9IJ2 - chains A and B of the 3 polymer chains in the assembly; structure by electron microscopy, 3.90 A resolution.

# Chain A
Protein: Piwi-like protein 2
Organism: Mus musculus
Notes: EC 3.1.26.-
UniProt: Q8CDG1 (PIWL2_MOUSE); residues 1-971 here = UniProt positions 1-971
Sequence (971 residues; row label = number of the first residue in the row):
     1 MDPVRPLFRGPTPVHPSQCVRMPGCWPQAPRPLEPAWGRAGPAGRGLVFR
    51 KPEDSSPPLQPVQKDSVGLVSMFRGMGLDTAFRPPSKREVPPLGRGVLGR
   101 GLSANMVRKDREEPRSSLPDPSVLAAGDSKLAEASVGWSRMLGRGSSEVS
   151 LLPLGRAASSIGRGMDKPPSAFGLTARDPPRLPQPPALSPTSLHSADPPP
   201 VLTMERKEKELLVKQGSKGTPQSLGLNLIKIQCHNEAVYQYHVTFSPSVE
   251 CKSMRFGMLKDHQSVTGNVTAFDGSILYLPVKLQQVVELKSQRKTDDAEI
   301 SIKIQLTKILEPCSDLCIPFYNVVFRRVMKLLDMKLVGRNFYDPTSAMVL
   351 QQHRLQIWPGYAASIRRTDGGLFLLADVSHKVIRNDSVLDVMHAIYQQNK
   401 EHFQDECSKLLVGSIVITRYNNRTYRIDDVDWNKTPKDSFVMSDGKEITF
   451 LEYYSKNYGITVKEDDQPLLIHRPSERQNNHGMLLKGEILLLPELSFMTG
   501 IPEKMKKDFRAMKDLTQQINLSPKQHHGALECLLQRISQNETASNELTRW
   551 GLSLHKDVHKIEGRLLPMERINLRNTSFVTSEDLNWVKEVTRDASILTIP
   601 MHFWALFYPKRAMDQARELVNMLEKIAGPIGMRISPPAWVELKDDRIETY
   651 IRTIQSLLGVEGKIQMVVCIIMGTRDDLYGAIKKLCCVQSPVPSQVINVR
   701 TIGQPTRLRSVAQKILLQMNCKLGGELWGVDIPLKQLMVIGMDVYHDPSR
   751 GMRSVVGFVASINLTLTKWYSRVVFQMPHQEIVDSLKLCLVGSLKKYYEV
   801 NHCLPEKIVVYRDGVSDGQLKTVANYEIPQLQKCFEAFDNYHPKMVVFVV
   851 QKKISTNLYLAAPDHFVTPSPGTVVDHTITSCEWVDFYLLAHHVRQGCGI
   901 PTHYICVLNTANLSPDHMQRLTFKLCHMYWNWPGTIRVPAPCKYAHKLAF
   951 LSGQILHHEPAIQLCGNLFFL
Not modelled in the structure: 1-569, 852-902
Swiss-Prot annotation at these positions:
  - active site: Asp743, Glu781, Asp813, His946
  - modified residue: Arg45 (Symmetric dimethylarginine), Arg74 (Omega-N-methylarginine), Arg83 (Omega-N-methylarginine), Arg95 (Omega-N-methylarginine), Arg100 (Omega-N-methylarginine), Arg144 (Symmetric dimethylarginine), Arg156 (Symmetric dimethylarginine), Arg163 (Symmetric dimethylarginine), Arg549 (Symmetric dimethylarginine)
  - mutagenesis: Arg9 (R9K: Abolishes interaction with TDRD1; when associated with K-39; K-45 and K-74), Arg39 (R39K: Abolishes interaction with TDRD1; when associated with K-9; K-45 and K-74), Arg45 (R45K: Abolishes interaction with TDRD1; when associated with K-9; K-39 and K-74), Arg74 (R74K: Abolishes interaction with TDRD1; when associated with K-9; K-39 and K-45), Asp813 (D813A: In DAH mutant; leads to arrest in meiotic prophase due to a failure of transposon piRNA amplification, resulting in the marked reduction of piRNA-bound within PIWIL4)

# Chain B
Molecule: 22-nt RNA strand
Organism: Homo sapiens
Sequence (22 nucleotides; numbered 1 to 22; the number before each row is that of its first residue):
     1 UUACCAUCAACAUGGAAACUUG

# Interface between chain A and chain B
Contacting residue pairs (26; chain A residue first):
  Thr674(A) - U1(B)  base contact
  Arg675(A) - U1(B)  hydrogen bond to the base
  Asp676(A) - U1(B)  hydrogen bond to the base
  Tyr679(A) - U1(B)  sugar contact
  Gln695(A) - U1(B)  hydrogen bond to the phosphate
  Val696(A) - U2(B)  base contact
  Ile697(A) - U2(B)  base contact
  Asn698(A) - U2(B)  hydrogen bond to the base
  Thr701(A) - U2(B)  hydrogen bond to the base
  Thr701(A) - A3(B)  base contact
  Ile702(A) - U2(B)  base contact
  Ile702(A) - A3(B)  base contact
  Val711(A) - A3(B)  base contact
  Lys714(A) - A3(B)  sugar contact
  Gln718(A) - U1(B)  hydrogen bond to the phosphate
  Gln718(A) - U2(B)  sugar contact
  Gln718(A) - A3(B)  hydrogen bond to the phosphate
  Pro748(A) - A12(B)  hydrogen bond to the sugar
  Asn931(A) - A3(B)  hydrogen bond to the phosphate
  Trp932(A) - A3(B)  sugar contact
  Trp932(A) - C4(B)  sugar contact
  Thr935(A) - C5(B)  phosphate contact
  Lys947(A) - A3(B)  salt bridge to the phosphate
  Phe970(A) - U1(B)  phosphate contact
  Leu971(A) - U1(B)  phosphate contact
  Leu971(A) - A3(B)  phosphate contact
Other interface residues (no listed pair), chain A (22 interface residues in all): Ile671, Ile936

# Summary
22 residues of chain A and 6 residues of chain B are in contact, with 9 hydrogen bonds and 1 salt bridge.
Polar contacts include Arg675(A)-U1(B), Asp676(A)-U1(B) and Asn698(A)-U2(B). UniProt lists 4 active-site
residues and 5 mutagenesis sites on chain A.
Chain A is Piwi-like protein 2 (Mus musculus) and chain B is a 22-nt RNA strand (Homo sapiens); the structure,
Cryo-EM Structure of MILI-piRNA-target (22-nt, comma), was determined by electron microscopy, deposited
together with 9IIY, 9IIZ, 9IJ0, 9IJ1, 9IJ3, 9IJ4 and 9IJ5.
